PDB entry 7JOS | X-ray diffraction, 2.10 A resolution | chains A and B

[Chain A]
Name: Kallikrein 4 (Prostase, enamel matrix, prostate), isoform CRA_a
From: Homo sapiens
UniProt: A0A0C4DFQ5 (A0A0C4DFQ5_HUMAN); the construct lacks a stretch of the UniProt sequence and is renumbered around it, so the offset changes along the chain: 16-38 = UniProt 31-53; 40-67 = UniProt 54-81; 69-74 = UniProt 82-87; 75-125 = UniProt 89-139; 6 more segments
Sequence (223 residues; row label = number of the first residue in the row; note: 10 numbers in that range are skipped by the numbering (no residue carries them; nothing is unmodelled there); a row labelled like 186A-186B holds insertion residues (186A, then the next letters in order)):
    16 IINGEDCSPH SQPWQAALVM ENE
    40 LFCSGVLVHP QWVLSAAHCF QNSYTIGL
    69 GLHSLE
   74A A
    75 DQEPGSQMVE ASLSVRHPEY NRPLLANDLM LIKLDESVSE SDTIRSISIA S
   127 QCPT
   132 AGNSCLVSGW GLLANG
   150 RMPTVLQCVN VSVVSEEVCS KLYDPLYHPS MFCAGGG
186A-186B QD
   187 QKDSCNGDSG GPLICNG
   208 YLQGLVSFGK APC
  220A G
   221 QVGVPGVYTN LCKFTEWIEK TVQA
Disulfide bonds: Cys22-Cys157, Cys42-Cys58, Cys128-Cys232, Cys136-Cys201, Cys168-Cys182, Cys191-Cys220

[Chain B]
Name: Kunitz-type inihibitor
From: Bauhinia bauhinioides
UniProt: Q6VEQ7 (Q6VEQ7_BAUBA); residues 1-165 here correspond to UniProt positions 19-183 (UniProt number = residue number + 18)
Sequence (166 residues; each row starts with the number of its first residue; numbering starts at 0):
     0 GSSVVVDTNG QPVSNGADAY YLVPVSHGHA GLALAKIGNE AEPRAVVLDP HHRPGLPVRF
    60 ESPLRINIIK ESYFLNIKFG PSSSDSGVWD VIQQDPIGLA VKVTDTKSLL GPFKVEKEGE
   120 GYKIVYYPER GQTGLDIGLV HRNDKYYLAV KDGEPCVFKI RKATDE
Disordered / not traced: 0
Differences from the reference sequence: expression tag (0)

[Chain A / chain B interface]
Residue-residue contacts (45; chain A residue first):
  Met35(A) - Ile67(B)  hydrophobic
  Leu40(A) - Asn66(B)
  Phe41(A) - Ile65(B)
  Phe41(A) - Asn66(B)
  Cys42(A) - Ile65(B)  hydrophobic
  His57(A) - Leu63(B)
  His57(A) - Ile65(B)
  His57(A) - Lys69(B)  hydrogen bond (backbone-side chain)
  His57(A) - Tyr72(B)  hydrogen bond (backbone-side chain)
  Cys58(A) - Lys69(B)
  Phe59(A) - Ser1(B)
  Phe59(A) - Lys69(B)  hydrogen bond (backbone-side chain)
  Gln60(A) - Ser1(B)  hydrogen bond (side chain-backbone)
  Gln60(A) - Val3(B)
  Gln60(A) - Lys69(B)
  Leu98(A) - Phe73(B)  hydrophobic
  Leu98(A) - Leu109(B)  hydrophobic
  Leu98(A) - Arg129(B)
  Leu99(A) - Leu63(B)  hydrophobic
  Tyr172(A) - Leu108(B)  hydrophobic
  Leu175(A) - Leu108(B)  hydrophobic
  Leu175(A) - Leu109(B)  hydrophobic
  Asp189(A) - Arg64(B)  salt bridge
  Ser190(A) - Arg64(B)
  Cys191(A) - Arg64(B)
  Asn192(A) - Asn14(B)  hydrogen bond (side chain-backbone)
  Asn192(A) - Leu63(B)
  Asn192(A) - Arg64(B)
  Asn192(A) - Ile65(B)
  Gly193(A) - Arg64(B)  hydrogen bond (backbone-backbone)
  Asp194(A) - Arg64(B)  hydrogen bond (backbone-backbone)
  Ser195(A) - Arg64(B)  hydrogen bond (side chain-backbone)
  Ser195(A) - Ile65(B)  hydrogen bond (side chain-backbone)
  Val213(A) - Arg64(B)
  Ser214(A) - Leu63(B)
  Ser214(A) - Arg64(B)  hydrogen bond (backbone-backbone)
  Phe215(A) - Pro62(B)
  Phe215(A) - Leu63(B)  hydrophobic
  Phe215(A) - Arg64(B)
  Gly216(A) - Pro62(B)  hydrogen bond (backbone-backbone)
  Gly216(A) - Arg64(B)  hydrogen bond (backbone-side chain)
  Lys217(A) - Arg64(B)  hydrogen bond (backbone-side chain)
  Ala218(A) - Glu60(B)
  Ala218(A) - Lys106(B)  hydrogen bond (backbone-side chain)
  Cys220(A) - Arg64(B)
Interface residues without a listed pair, chain A (29 interface residues in all): Asn61, Asp102, Met151

[Summary]
29 residues of chain A face 17 of chain B across their interface, with 14 hydrogen bonds and 1 salt bridge.
Polar pairs include Asp189(A)-Arg64(B), His57(A)-Lys69(B) and His57(A)-Tyr72(B).
Chain A is Kallikrein 4 (Prostase, enamel matrix, prostate), isoform CRA_a (Homo sapiens) and chain B is
Kunitz-type inihibitor (Bauhinia bauhinioides); the structure, Crystal structure of BbKI complexed with Human
Kallikrein 4, was determined by X-ray diffraction together with 7JOD, 7JOE, 7JOW, 7JQK, 7JQN, 7JQO and 4
further entries from the same study.
